Entry 6AA9 (X-ray diffraction, 2.70 A resolution); this record covers chain A.

== Chain A ==
Name: D-serine dehydratase
Source organism: Salmonella typhimurium (strain LT2 / SGSC1412 / ATCC 700720)
Notes: EC 4.3.1.18
UniProtKB: Q8ZL08 (SDHD_SALTY); numbering as in UniProt (aligned over 1-440)
Amino-acid sequence (448 residues; each row starts with the number of its first residue):
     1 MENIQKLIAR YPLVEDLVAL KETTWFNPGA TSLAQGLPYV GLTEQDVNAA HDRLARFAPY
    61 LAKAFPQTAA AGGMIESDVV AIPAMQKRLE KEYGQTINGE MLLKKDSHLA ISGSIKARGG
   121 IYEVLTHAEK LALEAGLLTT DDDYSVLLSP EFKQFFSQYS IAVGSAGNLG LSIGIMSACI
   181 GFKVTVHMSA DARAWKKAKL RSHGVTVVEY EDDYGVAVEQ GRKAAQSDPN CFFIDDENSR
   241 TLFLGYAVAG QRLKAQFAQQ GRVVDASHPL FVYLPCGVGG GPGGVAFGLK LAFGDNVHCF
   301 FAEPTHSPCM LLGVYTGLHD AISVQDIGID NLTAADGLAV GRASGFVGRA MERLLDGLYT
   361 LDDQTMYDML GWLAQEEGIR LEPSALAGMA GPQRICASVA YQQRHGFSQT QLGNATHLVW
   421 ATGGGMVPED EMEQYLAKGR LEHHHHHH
Disordered / not traced: 1, 69-73, 212-227, 440-448
Construct notes: engineered mutation A166 (Thr in Q8ZL08); expression tag (441-448)
Modified positions: K116 ((2S)-2-amino-6-[[3-hydroxy-2-methyl-5-(phosphonooxymethyl)pyridin-4-yl]methylideneamino]hexanoic acid; LLP)
Swiss-Prot annotation at these positions:
  - modified residue: K116 (N6-(pyridoxal phosphate)lysine)
Bound ions: Na+: C276, G277, E303, S307, L338

== Overview ==
C276, G277, E303, S307 and L338 form the Na+ site.
Chain A is D-serine dehydratase (Salmonella typhimurium (strain LT2 / SGSC1412 / ATCC 700720)); the structure,
T166A mutant of D-Serine deaminase from Salmonella typhimurium, was determined by X-ray diffraction (same
publication as 5XX1).
